Entry 8FUM (X-ray diffraction, 1.48 A resolution); this record covers chains D and G of the 8 polymer chains in the assembly.

# Chain D
Protein: Amidohydrolase
From: Rhodococcus wratislaviensis NBRC 100605
UniProt: A0A402C2Q3 (A0A402C2Q3_RHOWR); residue numbers follow UniProt; this construct covers 1-378
Chain sequence (378 residues; row label = number of the first residue in the row):
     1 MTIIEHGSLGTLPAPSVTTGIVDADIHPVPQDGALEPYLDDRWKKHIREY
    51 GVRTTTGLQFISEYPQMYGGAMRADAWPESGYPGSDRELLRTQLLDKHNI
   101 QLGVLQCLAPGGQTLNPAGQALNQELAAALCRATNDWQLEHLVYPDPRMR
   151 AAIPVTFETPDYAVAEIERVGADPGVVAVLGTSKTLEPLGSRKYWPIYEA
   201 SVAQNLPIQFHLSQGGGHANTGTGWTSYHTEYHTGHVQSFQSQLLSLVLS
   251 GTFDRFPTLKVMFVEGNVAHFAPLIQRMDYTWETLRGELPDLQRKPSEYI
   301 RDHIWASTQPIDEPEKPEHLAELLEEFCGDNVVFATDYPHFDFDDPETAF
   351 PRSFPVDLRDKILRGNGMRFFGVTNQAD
Not modelled in the structure: 1-10, 374-378
Ion coordination: Fe ion site 1: Asp25, His27, His211, Glu265, Asp337; Fe ion site 2: Glu265, Asp337, His340 (together with 2-amino-2-hydroxymethyl-propane-1,3-diol); Mg2+: Pro290 (shared with 1 residue of chain B)

# Chain G
Protein: Amidohydrolase
From: Rhodococcus wratislaviensis NBRC 100605
UniProt: A0A402C2V4 (A0A402C2V4_RHOWR); residues 13-385 here correspond to UniProt positions 1-373 (UniProt number = residue number - 12)
Chain sequence (392 residues; numbered -6 to 385; the number before each row is that of its first residue; numbers below 1 keep their minus sign (Met-6 is residue -6)):
    -6 MGHHHHHHSGENLYFQSGGMVAPTSNPGVPDELDGVPAVVDCDVHAVLPS
    44 PHSLIPYLDEYWADQLVAQLAPTYEPNYHPRGSAIAQHSDASVDENGRAA
    94 TTAENLVKDVFADGFTDFAVVNCLYGVQQIHQPRREMAHARALNHWIANE
   144 WLDKDDRLRASIVVPQGSPRAAAEEIDFWSGDKRFVQVLLLGQSELLYGR
   194 EINWPIWEAAEAAGLPVTLHIGGVFRQAPTSVGWPASHLEWYVGQQSNIE
   244 AQLNSIISEGILQKFPKTKILLSELGFNWLPPFMWKFDKLWKSYRPDIPW
   294 VQESPLELIREHVRVTTSPSDGAEEAGRLDSIVDRLGSDRMLVYSSDYPH
   344 KHHSGPRDIENGTHSPELLDRIYRRNAFDLYNLVVPSPGKVG
Not modelled in the structure: -6 to 27, 379-385
Sequence notes: expression tag (-6 to 12)
Ion coordination: Fe ion: Asp36, His38, His213, Glu267, Asp340; Mg2+: Pro49 (together with tetraethylene glycol)

# How chain D and chain G interact
Contacting residue pairs (54):
  Glu49(D) - Gly75(G)
  Glu49(D) - Ser76(G)  hydrogen bond (backbone-backbone)
  Tyr50(D) - Pro73(G)  hydrophobic
  Tyr50(D) - Ser76(G)
  Tyr50(D) - His231(G)
  Arg53(D) - Asn70(G)
  Arg53(D) - His231(G)
  Arg53(D) - Trp234(G)
  Thr55(D) - Trp227(G)
  Thr56(D) - Asn70(G)  hydrogen bond (backbone-side chain)
  Thr56(D) - Phe218(G)
  Gly57(D) - Pro69(G)
  Gly57(D) - Asn70(G)  hydrogen bond (backbone-backbone)
  Gly57(D) - Tyr71(G)
  Gly57(D) - Gln122(G)  hydrogen bond (backbone-side chain)
  Gly57(D) - Phe218(G)
  Leu58(D) - Tyr67(G)
  Leu58(D) - Glu68(G)
  Leu58(D) - Asn70(G)
  Leu58(D) - Gln122(G)
  Gln59(D) - Glu68(G)  hydrogen bond (backbone-backbone)
  Gln59(D) - Pro69(G)
  Gln59(D) - Asn70(G)
  Gln59(D) - Pro73(G)
  Phe60(D) - Thr66(G)
  Phe60(D) - Glu68(G)
  Phe60(D) - Arg74(G)
  Ile61(D) - Thr66(G)
  Ile61(D) - Tyr67(G)  hydrophobic
  Glu63(D) - His124(G)
  Tyr64(D) - His124(G)  hydrogen bond
  Pro65(D) - Pro65(G)  hydrophobic
  Pro65(D) - Tyr67(G)
  Met67(D) - Gln62(G)
  Met67(D) - Arg128(G)
  Tyr68(D) - Ala61(G)  hydrophobic
  Gly69(D) - Ala61(G)  hydrogen bond (backbone-backbone)
  Gly69(D) - Leu63(G)
  Gly70(D) - Leu63(G)
  Trp77(D) - Leu63(G)  hydrophobic
  Leu122(D) - Trp227(G)  hydrophobic
  Leu122(D) - Pro228(G)
  Leu122(D) - Ala229(G)
  Asn123(D) - Ala229(G)
  Gly217(D) - Trp227(G)  hydrogen bond (backbone-side chain)
  Trp225(D) - His124(G)
  Trp225(D) - Arg219(G)  hydrogen bond (side chain-backbone)
  Thr226(D) - His124(G)
  Ser227(D) - His124(G)
  Ser227(D) - Gln125(G)
  Ser227(D) - Pro126(G)
  Tyr228(D) - Gln125(G)
  Tyr228(D) - Pro126(G)
  Tyr228(D) - Arg127(G)
Other interface residues (no listed pair), chain D (27 interface residues in all): Arg48, Gln66
Other interface residues (no listed pair), chain G (28 interface residues in all): Ser230

# In short
27 residues of chain D face 28 of chain G across their interface, with 9 hydrogen bonds. Polar contacts
include Thr56(D)-Asn70(G), Gly57(D)-Gln122(G) and Tyr64(D)-His124(G). The Fe ion site 1 is built by Asp25(D),
His27(D), His211(D), Glu265(D) and Asp337(D).
Here chain D is Amidohydrolase and chain G is Amidohydrolase, both from Rhodococcus wratislaviensis NBRC
100605. Entry 8FUM (AibH1H2 metalated with Fe in the presence of Tris) was determined by X-ray diffraction,
deposited together with 8FUL, 8FUN and 8FUO.
